Entry 1CGJ (X-ray diffraction, 2.30 A resolution); this record covers chains E and I.

== Chain E ==
Name: Alpha-chymotrypsinogen
Source organism: Bos taurus
UniProtKB: P00766 (CTRA_BOVIN); numbering as in UniProt (aligned over 1-245)
Amino-acid sequence (245 residues; numbered 1 to 245; the number before each row is that of its first residue):
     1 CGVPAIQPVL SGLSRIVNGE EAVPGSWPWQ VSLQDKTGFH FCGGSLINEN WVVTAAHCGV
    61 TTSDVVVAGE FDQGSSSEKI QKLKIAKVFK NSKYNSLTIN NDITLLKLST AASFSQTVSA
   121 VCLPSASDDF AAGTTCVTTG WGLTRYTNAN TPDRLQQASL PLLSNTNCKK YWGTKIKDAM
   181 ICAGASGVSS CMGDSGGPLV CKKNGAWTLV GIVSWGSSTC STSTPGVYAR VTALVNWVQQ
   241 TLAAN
Disulfides: Cys1-Cys122, Cys42-Cys58, Cys136-Cys201, Cys168-Cys182, Cys191-Cys220
Swiss-Prot annotation at these positions:
  - active site (Charge relay system): His57, Asp102, Ser195

== Chain I ==
Name: Pancreatic secretory trypsin inhibitor (kazal type) variant 4
Source organism: Homo sapiens
UniProtKB: P00995 (IPST_HUMAN); residues 1-56 here correspond to UniProt positions 24-79 (UniProt number = residue number + 23)
Amino-acid sequence (56 residues; row label = number of the first residue in the row):
     1 DSLGREAKCY NELNGCTLEY RPVCGTDGDT YPNECVLCFE NRKRQTSILI QKSGPC
Disulfides: Cys9-Cys38, Cys16-Cys35, Cys24-Cys56
Sequence notes: conflict Leu18 (Lys41 in P00995), Glu19 (Ile42 in P00995), Arg21 (Asp44 in P00995), Asp29 (Asn52 in P00995)

== Chain E / chain I interface ==
Residue-residue contacts (48):
  Phe39(E) - Tyr20(I)  hydrophobic
  Phe39(E) - Pro22(I)  hydrophobic
  Phe41(E) - Glu19(I)
  Phe41(E) - Tyr20(I)  hydrogen bond (backbone-backbone)
  Phe41(E) - Arg21(I)
  His57(E) - Thr17(I)
  His57(E) - Glu19(I)  salt bridge
  Cys58(E) - Arg21(I)  hydrogen bond (backbone-side chain)
  Gly59(E) - Arg21(I)
  Ser96(E) - Tyr10(I)
  Leu97(E) - Glu12(I)
  Ile99(E) - Tyr10(I)  hydrophobic
  Ile99(E) - Leu13(I)  hydrophobic
  Ile99(E) - Thr17(I)
  Leu143(E) - Tyr20(I)  hydrophobic
  Tyr146(E) - Val36(I)
  Tyr146(E) - Glu40(I)  hydrogen bond
  Ala149(E) - Tyr20(I)
  Asn150(E) - Tyr20(I)
  Thr151(E) - Tyr20(I)
  Trp172(E) - Asn14(I)
  Trp172(E) - Gly15(I)
  Lys175(E) - Glu12(I)
  Lys175(E) - Asn14(I)
  Ser190(E) - Leu18(I)
  Cys191(E) - Leu18(I)
  Met192(E) - Leu18(I)
  Met192(E) - Glu19(I)
  Met192(E) - Pro32(I)  hydrophobic
  Met192(E) - Asn33(I)
  Gly193(E) - Leu18(I)  hydrogen bond (backbone-backbone)
  Gly193(E) - Glu19(I)
  Gly193(E) - Tyr20(I)
  Asp194(E) - Leu18(I)  hydrogen bond (backbone-backbone)
  Ser195(E) - Leu18(I)  hydrogen bond (side chain-backbone)
  Ser195(E) - Glu19(I)  hydrogen bond (side chain-backbone)
  Val213(E) - Leu18(I)  hydrophobic
  Ser214(E) - Thr17(I)
  Ser214(E) - Leu18(I)  hydrogen bond (backbone-backbone)
  Trp215(E) - Leu13(I)  hydrophobic
  Trp215(E) - Cys16(I)
  Trp215(E) - Leu18(I)
  Gly216(E) - Gly15(I)
  Gly216(E) - Cys16(I)  hydrogen bond (backbone-backbone)
  Gly216(E) - Leu18(I)
  Ser218(E) - Val36(I)
  Ser218(E) - Phe39(I)
  Ser218(E) - Lys43(I)
Other interface residues (no listed pair), chain E (30 interface residues in all): His40, Cys42, Ser217, Thr219

== Summary ==
The interface between chain E and chain I involves 30 residues on one side and 18 on the other, with 9
hydrogen bonds and 1 salt bridge. Polar pairs include His57(E)-Glu19(I), Cys58(E)-Arg21(I) and
Tyr146(E)-Glu40(I). Curated annotation (UniProt) lists 3 active-site residues on chain E.
Here chain E is Alpha-chymotrypsinogen (Bos taurus) and chain I is Pancreatic secretory trypsin inhibitor
(kazal type) variant 4 (Homo sapiens). Entry 1CGJ (Three-dimensional structure of the complexes between bovine
chymotrypsinogen*a and two recombinant variants of human pancreatic secretory ...) was determined by X-ray
diffraction (same publication as 1CGI).
